5VHE - chains A and B; structure by X-ray diffraction, 3.79 A resolution.

# Chain A
Name: DEAH (Asp-Glu-Ala-His) box polypeptide 36
From: Bos taurus
UniProt: Q05B79 (Q05B79_BOVIN); residue numbers follow UniProt; this construct covers 56-108, 141-1010
Chain sequence (933 residues; row label = number of the first residue in the row; note: 32 numbers in that range are skipped by the numbering (no residue carries them; nothing is unmodelled there)):
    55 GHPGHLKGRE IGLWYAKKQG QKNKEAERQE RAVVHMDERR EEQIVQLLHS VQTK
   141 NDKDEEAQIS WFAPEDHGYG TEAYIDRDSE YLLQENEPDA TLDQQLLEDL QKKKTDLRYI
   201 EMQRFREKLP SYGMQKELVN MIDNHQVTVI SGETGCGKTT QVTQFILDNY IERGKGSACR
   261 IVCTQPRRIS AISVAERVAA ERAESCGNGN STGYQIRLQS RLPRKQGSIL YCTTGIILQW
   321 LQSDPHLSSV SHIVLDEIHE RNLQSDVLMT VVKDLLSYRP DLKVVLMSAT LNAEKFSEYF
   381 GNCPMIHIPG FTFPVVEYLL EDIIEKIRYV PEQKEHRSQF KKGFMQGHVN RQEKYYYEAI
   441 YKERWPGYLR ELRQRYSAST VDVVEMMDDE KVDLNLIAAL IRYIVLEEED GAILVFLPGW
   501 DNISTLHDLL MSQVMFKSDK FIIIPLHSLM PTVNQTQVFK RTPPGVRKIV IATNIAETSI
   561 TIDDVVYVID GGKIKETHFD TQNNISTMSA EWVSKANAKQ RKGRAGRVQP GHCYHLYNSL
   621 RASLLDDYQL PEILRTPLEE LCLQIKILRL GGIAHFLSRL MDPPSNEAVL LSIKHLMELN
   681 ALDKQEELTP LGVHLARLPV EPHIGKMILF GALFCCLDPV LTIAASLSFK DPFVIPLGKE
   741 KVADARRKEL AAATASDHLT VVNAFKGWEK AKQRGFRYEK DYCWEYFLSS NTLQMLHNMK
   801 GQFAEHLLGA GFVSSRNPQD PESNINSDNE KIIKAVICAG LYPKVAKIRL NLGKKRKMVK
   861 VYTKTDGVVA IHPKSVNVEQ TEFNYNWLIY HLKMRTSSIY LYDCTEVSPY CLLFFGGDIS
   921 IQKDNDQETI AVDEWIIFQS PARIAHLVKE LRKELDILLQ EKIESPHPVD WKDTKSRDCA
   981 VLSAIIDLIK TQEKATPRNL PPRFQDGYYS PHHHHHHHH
Disordered / not traced: 55-56, 141-160, 415-426, 992-1019
Differences from the reference sequence: expression tag (55, 1011-1019); conflict Tyr435 (Glu in Q05B79), Tyr436 (Glu in Q05B79), Tyr437 (Lys in Q05B79), Ala752 (Lys in Q05B79), Ala753 (Asp in Q05B79), Ala755 (Lys in Q05B79)
Swiss-Prot annotation at these positions:
  - region: His56 to Lys78 (DSM (DHX36-specific motif)), Asn851 to Tyr862 (Necessary for interaction with single-stranded DNA at the 3'-end of the G4-DNA structure), His872 to Tyr902 (Necessary for interaction with single-stranded DNA at the 3'-end of the G4-DNA structure)
  - motif: Asp336 to His339 (DEAH box), Asp519 to Met530 (Nuclear localization signal)
  - binding site (ATP): Gly235 to Thr240, Ser559, Arg604 to Arg607
  - binding site (Mg(2+)): Glu337, His339
  - modified residue: Lys949 (N6-acetyllysine), Ser965 (Phosphoserine)
Reported in the primary citation:
  - binding site for the 24-nt DNA strand (chain B): Ile65, Tyr69, Ala70, Arg297, Pro699
  - mutagenesis - Y69A: decreased binding to G-quadruplex
  - mutagenesis - R63A/I65A: unchanged binding to G-quadruplex

# Chain B
Molecule: 24-nt DNA strand
Sequence (24 nucleotides; row label = number of the first residue in the row):
     1 AGGGTGGGTA GGGTGGGTTT TTTT
Metal / ion sites: K+ site 1: DG2, DG3, DG6, DG7, DG11, DT14, DG15; K+ site 2: DG3, DG4, DG7, DG8, DG11, DG12, DG15, DG16

# Chain A / chain B interface
Residue-residue contacts - 65 pairs, chain A then chain B:
  Gly62(A) - DA10(B)  base contact
  Arg63(A) - DA1(B)  base contact
  Arg63(A) - DT14(B)  hydrogen bond to the sugar
  Ile65(A) - DG6(B)  base contact
  Ile65(A) - DA10(B)  base contact
  Gly66(A) - DG2(B)  base contact
  Gly66(A) - DG6(B)  base contact
  Gly66(A) - DA10(B)  base contact
  Gly66(A) - DT14(B)  base contact
  Tyr69(A) - DG2(B)  base contact
  Tyr69(A) - DG6(B)  stacking on the base
  Ala70(A) - DG2(B)  base contact
  Gln73(A) - DG2(B)  base contact
  Gln73(A) - DG3(B)  sugar contact
  Gly74(A) - DG2(B)  phosphate contact
  Asn77(A) - DG2(B)  phosphate contact
  Asn77(A) - DG3(B)  phosphate contact
  Lys78(A) - DA1(B)  phosphate contact
  Arg267(A) - DT23(B)  phosphate contact
  Arg268(A) - DT23(B)  hydrogen bond to the phosphate
  Arg268(A) - DT24(B)  salt bridge to the phosphate
  Ile296(A) - DT24(B)  phosphate contact
  Arg297(A) - DT24(B)  hydrogen bond to the phosphate
  Thr313(A) - DT23(B)  hydrogen bond to the phosphate
  Thr313(A) - DT24(B)  hydrogen bond to the phosphate
  Gly315(A) - DT24(B)  sugar contact
  Gln319(A) - DT24(B)  phosphate contact
  Gln344(A) - DT23(B)  hydrogen bond to the base
  Gly499(A) - DT20(B)  phosphate contact
  Trp500(A) - DT19(B)  sugar contact
  Trp500(A) - DT20(B)  hydrogen bond to the phosphate
  His527(A) - DT19(B)  phosphate contact
  His527(A) - DT20(B)  sugar contact
  His527(A) - DT21(B)  salt bridge to the phosphate
  Ser528(A) - DT21(B)  hydrogen bond to the phosphate
  Leu529(A) - DT19(B)  base contact
  Thr553(A) - DT20(B)  phosphate contact
  Thr553(A) - DT21(B)  hydrogen bond to the phosphate
  Asn554(A) - DT21(B)  sugar contact
  Ile555(A) - DT21(B)  phosphate contact
  Ile555(A) - DT22(B)  phosphate contact
  Thr558(A) - DT22(B)  phosphate contact
  Ser559(A) - DT22(B)  hydrogen bond to the phosphate
  Lys575(A) - DT20(B)  salt bridge to the phosphate
  Thr577(A) - DT20(B)  base contact
  Thr577(A) - DT21(B)  hydrogen bond to the base
  Met588(A) - DT20(B)  base contact
  Glu640(A) - DT24(B)  hydrogen bond to the base
  Gln644(A) - DT24(B)  base contact
  Pro699(A) - DT24(B)  base contact
  Ser728(A) - DT24(B)  base contact
  Phe729(A) - DT22(B)  base contact
  Phe729(A) - DT23(B)  base contact
  Asn851(A) - DG3(B)  hydrogen bond to the phosphate
  Gly853(A) - DG4(B)  phosphate contact
  Tyr862(A) - DG2(B)  phosphate contact
  His872(A) - DT18(B)  hydrogen bond to the phosphate
  His872(A) - DT19(B)  salt bridge to the phosphate
  Pro873(A) - DT18(B)  sugar contact
  Lys874(A) - DT19(B)  base contact
  Thr896(A) - DT19(B)  phosphate contact
  Ser897(A) - DT18(B)  sugar contact
  Tyr900(A) - DT18(B)  hydrogen bond to the phosphate
  Tyr902(A) - DT19(B)  hydrogen bond to the phosphate
  Tyr902(A) - DT20(B)  hydrogen bond to the base
Other interface residues (no listed pair), chain A (59 interface residues in all): Pro266, Ile269, Ile316, Pro498, Asp501, Lys730, Ile735, Glu740, Asp744, Leu852, Lys855, Lys860, Met894
Other interface residues (no listed pair), chain B (16 interface residues in all): DT5, DG17

# Overview
Chain A and chain B form an interface of 59 and 16 residues respectively, with 17 hydrogen bonds, 4 salt
bridges and 1 aromatic stacking contact. Polar contacts include Gln344(A)-DT23(B), Thr577(A)-DT21(B) and
Glu640(A)-DT24(B). From the paper: a binding site for the 24-nt DNA strand (chain B) at Ile65(A), Tyr69(A) and
Ala70(A) among others; Y69A of chain A reduces binding to G-quadruplex.
Here chain A is DEAH (Asp-Glu-Ala-His) box polypeptide 36 (Bos taurus) and chain B is a 24-nt DNA strand.
Entry 5VHE (DHX36 in complex with the c-Myc G-quadruplex) was determined by X-ray diffraction (same
publication as 5VHA, 5VHC and 5VHD).
